Entry 4DRW (X-ray diffraction, 3.50 A resolution); this record covers chains B and E of the 3 polymer chains in the assembly.

# Chain B
Molecule: Protein S100-A10/Annexin A2 chimeric protein
Source organism: Homo sapiens
Notes: fragment: UNP P60903 residues 1-93 and UNP P07355 residues 2-16
UniProtKB: chimeric construct of P60903, P07355: residues 0-92 from P60903 (S10AA_HUMAN) positions 1-93 (UniProt number = residue number + 1); residues 101-115 from P07355 positions 2-16 (UniProt number = residue number - 99)
Sequence (121 residues; numbered -5 to 115; the number before each row is that of its first residue; numbers below 1 keep their minus sign (Gly-5 is residue -5)):
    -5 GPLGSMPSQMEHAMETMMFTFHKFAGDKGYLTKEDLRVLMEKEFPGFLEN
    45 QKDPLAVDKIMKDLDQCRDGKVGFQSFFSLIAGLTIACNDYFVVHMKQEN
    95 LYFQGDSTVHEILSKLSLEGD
Not modelled in the structure: -5 to 0, 92-100, 114-115
Construct notes: expression tag (-5 to -1); linker (93-100); engineered mutation Ser108 (Cys9 in P07355)
Curated features (UniProtKB/Swiss-Prot):
  - region: Asp59 to Ser70 (Ancestral calcium site)
  - modified residue: Lys22 (N6-acetyllysine), Lys27 (N6-acetyllysine), Lys36 (N6-acetyllysine), Lys53 (N6-acetyllysine), Lys56 (N6-acetyllysine), Ser101 (N-acetylserine)
  - cross-link: Lys36 (Glycyl lysine isopeptide (Lys-Gly) (interchain with G-Cter in SUMO2))
From the paper describing this entry:
  - mutagenesis - S73G/G77S, S73G/G77S/L112A: decreased binding to AHNAK
  - specificity-determining residues: Ser73, Gly77, Leu110, Leu112 (by similarity / conservation)

# Chain E
Molecule: Neuroblast differentiation-associated protein AHNAK
Notes: fragment: UNP Q09666 residues 5654-5673
UniProtKB: Q09666 (AHNK_HUMAN); residues 1-20 here correspond to UniProt positions 5654-5673 (UniProt number = residue number + 5653)
Sequence (20 residues; numbered 1 to 20; the number before each row is that of its first residue):
     1 GKVTFPKMKIPKFTFSGREL
Not modelled in the structure: 1-5, 16-20
From the paper describing this entry:
  - mutagenesis - P6G/F15G, P6G/I10G/P11G/F15G, I10G/P11G: decreased binding to GST-A10A2

# Interface between chain B and chain E
Pairs across the interface - 10 pairs, chain B then chain E:
  Phe41(B) - Phe15(E)  hydrophobic
  Ser73(B) - Lys12(E)  hydrogen bond (side chain-backbone)
  Ser73(B) - Phe13(E)
  Gly77(B) - Thr14(E)
  Gly77(B) - Phe15(E)
  Leu78(B) - Phe15(E)  hydrophobic
  Ile80(B) - Thr14(E)
  Ala81(B) - Phe15(E)  hydrophobic
  Ser111(B) - Phe15(E)
  Leu112(B) - Phe15(E)
Also at the interface, not in a pair above, chain B (10 interface residues in all): Leu110, Glu113
From the paper, about this interface:
  - specific contacts: Ser73(B)-Lys12(E) (hydrogen bond), Leu112(B)-Phe15(E), Phe15(E)-Phe41(B), Phe15(E)-Gly77(B), Phe15(E)-Leu78(B), Phe15(E)-Ala81(B), Phe15(E)-Leu110(B)
  - interface residues, chain E: Phe13(E)

# In short
Chain B and chain E form an interface of 10 and 4 residues respectively; the contacts include 1 hydrogen bond.
Its one hydrogen-bonded contact is Ser73(B)-Lys12(E). The paper describes a hydrogen bond between Ser73(B) and
Lys12(E); contacts between Leu112(B) and Phe15(E), Phe15(E) and Phe41(B) and Phe15(E) and Gly77(B) among
others. From the paper: P6G/F15G, P6G/I10G/P11G/F15G and I10G/P11G of chain E reduce binding to GST-A10A2; the
interface residue Phe13(E); 5 substitutions were tested in all.
Chain B is Protein S100-A10/Annexin A2 chimeric protein (Homo sapiens) and chain E is Neuroblast
differentiation-associated protein AHNAK; the structure, Crystal Structure of the Ternary Complex between
S100A10, an Annexin A2 N-terminal Peptide and an AHNAK ..., was determined by X-ray diffraction.
